Entry 8RH1 (electron microscopy, 3.45 A resolution); this record covers chains B and C of the 9 polymer chains in the assembly.

# Chain B (and C)
Molecule: Envelope glycoprotein B
Source organism: Human herpesvirus 2 strain G
Notes: chain C of this document is another copy of the same molecule, construct and numbering; everything in this record applies to it too
UniProtKB: A0A0D4CHI5 (A0A0D4CHI5_HHV2G); numbering as in UniProt (aligned over 22-724)
Chain sequence (703 residues; numbered 22 to 724; the number before each row is that of its first residue):
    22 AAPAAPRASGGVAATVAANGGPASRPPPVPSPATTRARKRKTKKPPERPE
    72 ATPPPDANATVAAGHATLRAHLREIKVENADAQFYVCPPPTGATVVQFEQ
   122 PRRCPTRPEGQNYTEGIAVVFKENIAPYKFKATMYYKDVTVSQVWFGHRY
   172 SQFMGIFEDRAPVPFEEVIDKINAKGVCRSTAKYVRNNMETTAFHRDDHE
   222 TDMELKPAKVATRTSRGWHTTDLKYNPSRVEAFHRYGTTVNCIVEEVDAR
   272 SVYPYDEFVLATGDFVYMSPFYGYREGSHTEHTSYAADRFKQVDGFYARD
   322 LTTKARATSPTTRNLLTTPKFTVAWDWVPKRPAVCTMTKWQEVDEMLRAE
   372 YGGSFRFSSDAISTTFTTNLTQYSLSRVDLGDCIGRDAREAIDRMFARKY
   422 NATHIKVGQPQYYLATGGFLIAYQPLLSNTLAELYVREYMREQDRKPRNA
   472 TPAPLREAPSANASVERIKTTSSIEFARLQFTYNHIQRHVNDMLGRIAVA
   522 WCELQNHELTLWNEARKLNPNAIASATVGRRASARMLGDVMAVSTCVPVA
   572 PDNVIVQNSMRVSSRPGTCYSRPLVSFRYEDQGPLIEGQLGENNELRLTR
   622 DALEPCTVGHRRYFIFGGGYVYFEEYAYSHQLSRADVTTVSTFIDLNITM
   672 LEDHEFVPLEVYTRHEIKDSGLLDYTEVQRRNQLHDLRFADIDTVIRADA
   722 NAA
Unresolved in the structure: 22-102, 452-485, 720-724
Construct notes: engineered mutation A553 (Val in A0A0D4CHI5)
Disulfides: C108-C567, C125-C523, C199-C263, C356-C404, C590-C627

# How chain B and chain C interact
Residue-residue contacts (226; chain B residue first):
  K143(B) - V682(C)  hydrogen bond (side chain-backbone)
  K143(B) - Y683(C)
  K143(B) - E687(C)  salt bridge
  E144(B) - Y683(C)  hydrogen bond (backbone-side chain)
  I146(B) - Y683(C)  hydrophobic
  I146(B) - S691(C)
  P148(B) - D690(C)
  P148(B) - S691(C)
  Y157(B) - H706(C)
  D159(B) - H706(C)  salt bridge
  V162(B) - F174(C)
  V162(B) - M175(C)  hydrophobic
  F178(B) - F174(C)
  F178(B) - G176(C)
  R207(B) - F174(C)
  R207(B) - I177(C)
  N208(B) - T161(C)
  N208(B) - F174(C)
  N208(B) - I177(C)
  N208(B) - K245(C)
  N208(B) - N247(C)  hydrogen bond (backbone-side chain)
  N209(B) - K245(C)
  N209(B) - N247(C)  hydrogen bond (backbone-side chain)
  M210(B) - V165(C)  hydrophobic
  M210(B) - F174(C)  hydrophobic
  M210(B) - N247(C)
  T212(B) - S172(C)  hydrogen bond (side chain-backbone)
  T212(B) - Q173(C)
  T212(B) - F174(C)  hydrogen bond (side chain-backbone)
  T213(B) - Y171(C)
  T213(B) - S172(C)  hydrogen bond (backbone-backbone)
  T213(B) - Q173(C)
  F215(B) - Y171(C)  hydrophobic
  A229(B) - F710(C)  hydrophobic
  K230(B) - L708(C)
  K230(B) - R709(C)
  K230(B) - A711(C)  hydrogen bond (side chain-backbone)
  K230(B) - D712(C)  salt bridge
  A232(B) - R709(C)
  T233(B) - R701(C)  hydrogen bond (backbone-side chain)
  R234(B) - R701(C)  hydrogen bond (backbone-side chain)
  T235(B) - R701(C)
  S236(B) - R709(C)  hydrogen bond (backbone-side chain)
  R237(B) - R709(C)
  G238(B) - R709(C)
  W239(B) - F710(C)
  H240(B) - F710(C)
  D243(B) - F710(C)
  D243(B) - A711(C)
  D243(B) - D712(C)  hydrogen bond (backbone-backbone)
  L244(B) - D712(C)
  Y257(B) - Q164(C)  hydrogen bond
  Y257(B) - H255(C)
  T259(B) - Q173(C)  hydrogen bond
  N262(B) - F710(C)  hydrogen bond (side chain-backbone)
  I264(B) - H706(C)
  I264(B) - F710(C)  hydrophobic
  E266(B) - F710(C)
  E267(B) - R702(C)  hydrogen bond (backbone-side chain)
  V268(B) - R702(C)
  R271(B) - D690(C)  salt bridge
  R271(B) - G692(C)  hydrogen bond (side chain-backbone)
  R271(B) - L693(C)  hydrogen bond (side chain-backbone)
  S272(B) - L693(C)
  V273(B) - L693(C)  hydrophobic
  D277(B) - R234(C)  salt bridge
  E278(B) - R234(C)  salt bridge
  V280(B) - L693(C)  hydrophobic
  V280(B) - L694(C)  hydrophobic
  L281(B) - L694(C)
  A282(B) - V699(C)
  A282(B) - R702(C)
  T283(B) - R702(C)
  T283(B) - N703(C)  hydrogen bond (backbone-side chain)
  G284(B) - V699(C)
  F286(B) - L693(C)  hydrophobic
  F286(B) - L694(C)  hydrophobic
  H303(B) - T233(C)
  W361(B) - L680(C)  hydrophobic
  W361(B) - E681(C)  hydrogen bond (side chain-backbone)
  Q362(B) - L680(C)
  D381(B) - H675(C)  salt bridge
  I383(B) - L680(C)
  S384(B) - H675(C)  hydrogen bond
  S384(B) - E676(C)
  S384(B) - F677(C)
  T385(B) - L680(C)
  T492(B) - V682(C)
  S493(B) - V682(C)
  S494(B) - E496(C)  hydrogen bond
  I495(B) - L680(C)
  I495(B) - V682(C)
  E496(B) - E496(C)
  F497(B) - R499(C)
  R499(B) - F677(C)
  R499(B) - V678(C)  hydrogen bond (side chain-backbone)
  R499(B) - L680(C)
  L500(B) - R499(C)
  L500(B) - T503(C)
  F502(B) - H675(C)
  T503(B) - F677(C)
  Y504(B) - H506(C)  hydrogen bond
  Y504(B) - I507(C)  hydrophobic
  H506(B) - E673(C)  salt bridge
  I507(B) - I507(C)  hydrophobic
  R509(B) - E673(C)  salt bridge
  H510(B) - T670(C)  hydrogen bond (side chain-backbone)
  H510(B) - M671(C)
  H510(B) - L672(C)
  M514(B) - T670(C)  hydrogen bond
  R517(B) - L667(C)
  R517(B) - N668(C)  hydrogen bond (side chain-backbone)
  R517(B) - T670(C)  hydrogen bond
  I518(B) - L667(C)
  A521(B) - I665(C)
  A521(B) - L667(C)  hydrophobic
  W522(B) - A521(C)
  W522(B) - L525(C)  hydrophobic
  E524(B) - I665(C)
  H528(B) - T663(C)  hydrogen bond
  H528(B) - I665(C)
  E529(B) - E529(C)
  W533(B) - H528(C)
  W533(B) - T531(C)
  W533(B) - L532(C)  hydrophobic
  A536(B) - L532(C)  hydrophobic
  L539(B) - L539(C)  hydrophobic
  N540(B) - E535(C)
  N540(B) - K538(C)
  A543(B) - T531(C)
  I544(B) - T531(C)
  A547(B) - T531(C)
  R593(B) - D560(C)  salt bridge
  R632(B) - G113(C)
  R633(B) - L558(C)
  R633(B) - G559(C)
  Y634(B) - V116(C)  hydrophobic
  Y634(B) - L558(C)  hydrogen bond (backbone-backbone)
  Y634(B) - G559(C)
  Y634(B) - D560(C)  hydrogen bond (backbone-backbone)
  Y634(B) - V561(C)  hydrophobic
  F635(B) - D560(C)
  I636(B) - D560(C)  hydrogen bond (backbone-side chain)
  Y641(B) - Q118(C)  hydrogen bond
  R655(B) - Q118(C)  hydrogen bond (backbone-side chain)
  R655(B) - F119(C)  hydrogen bond (side chain-backbone)
  R655(B) - E120(C)
  R655(B) - Q121(C)
  V658(B) - Q118(C)  hydrogen bond (backbone-side chain)
  T659(B) - V116(C)
  T659(B) - V117(C)
  T659(B) - Q118(C)  hydrogen bond (backbone-backbone)
  T660(B) - Q118(C)
  V661(B) - V117(C)  hydrophobic
  V661(B) - Q118(C)  hydrogen bond (backbone-backbone)
  V661(B) - F119(C)
  V661(B) - E120(C)  hydrogen bond (backbone-backbone)
  V661(B) - T548(C)
  V661(B) - V549(C)  hydrophobic
  S662(B) - E120(C)  hydrogen bond
  S662(B) - R123(C)
  S662(B) - T548(C)
  T663(B) - F119(C)
  T663(B) - L530(C)
  T663(B) - T548(C)
  F664(B) - E120(C)
  F664(B) - Q121(C)
  F664(B) - P122(C)  hydrophobic
  F664(B) - R123(C)
  F664(B) - Q526(C)
  F664(B) - L530(C)  hydrophobic
  I665(B) - W522(C)  hydrogen bond (backbone-side chain)
  I665(B) - Q526(C)
  D666(B) - R123(C)  salt bridge
  L667(B) - W522(C)
  I669(B) - A519(C)  hydrophobic
  M671(B) - N512(C)
  L672(B) - Y504(C)
  L672(B) - Q508(C)  hydrogen bond (backbone-side chain)
  L672(B) - V511(C)  hydrophobic
  L672(B) - N512(C)  hydrogen bond (backbone-side chain)
  E673(B) - Y504(C)  hydrogen bond (backbone-side chain)
  D674(B) - Y372(C)  hydrogen bond
  D674(B) - Q508(C)  hydrogen bond
  H675(B) - Q501(C)  hydrogen bond (backbone-side chain)
  H675(B) - Y504(C)
  E676(B) - R377(C)  salt bridge
  E676(B) - T388(C)
  E676(B) - Q501(C)
  F677(B) - F497(C)
  F677(B) - Q501(C)  hydrogen bond (backbone-side chain)
  F677(B) - Y504(C)  hydrophobic
  V678(B) - F497(C)
  P679(B) - G438(C)
  P679(B) - F497(C)  hydrophobic
  E681(B) - T492(C)
  E681(B) - S493(C)
  R685(B) - E144(C)  salt bridge
  R685(B) - T491(C)  hydrogen bond (side chain-backbone)
  R685(B) - S493(C)  hydrogen bond
  L693(B) - T697(C)
  L694(B) - Y696(C)  hydrophobic
  L694(B) - T697(C)  hydrogen bond (backbone-side chain)
  Y696(B) - Y696(C)  hydrophobic
  T697(B) - F286(C)
  V699(B) - Y696(C)
  R701(B) - E278(C)  salt bridge
  R701(B) - F286(C)
  R701(B) - Y288(C)  hydrogen bond (backbone-side chain)
  Q704(B) - G284(C)
  Q704(B) - D285(C)
  Q704(B) - F286(C)
  Q704(B) - Y288(C)
  L705(B) - Y288(C)
  L708(B) - Y288(C)  hydrophobic
  L708(B) - S305(C)
  D712(B) - N209(C)  hydrogen bond (backbone-side chain)
  I713(B) - N209(C)
  I713(B) - R310(C)
  I713(B) - P340(C)  hydrophobic
  D714(B) - A307(C)
  D714(B) - R310(C)  salt bridge
  T715(B) - N209(C)  hydrogen bond (backbone-side chain)
  V716(B) - V206(C)  hydrophobic
  I717(B) - N209(C)
  R718(B) - E211(C)  hydrogen bond (side chain-backbone)
Interface residues without a listed pair, chain B (144 interface residues in all): K150, E211, A214, T242, A382, F440, T491, L515, L525, L532, G612, E613, Y683, D695, Q700
Interface residues without a listed pair, chain C (127 interface residues in all): I146, D243, L244, Y257, T437, S494, L500, M514, L515, G516, I518, N527, W533, D666, I669, R685, L705, T715, I717

# Summary
The interface between chain B and chain C involves 144 residues on one side and 127 on the other; the contacts
include 55 hydrogen bonds and 15 salt bridges. Polar contacts include K143(B)-E687(C), D159(B)-H706(C) and
K230(B)-D712(C).
Chain B and chain C are both Envelope glycoprotein B (Human herpesvirus 2 strain G); the structure, Trimeric
HSV-2F gB ectodomain in postfusion conformation with three bound HDIT101 Fab molecules, was determined by
electron microscopy, deposited together with 8RGZ.
